8DSC - chains A and B; structure by X-ray diffraction, 1.32 A resolution.

# Chain A (and B)
Name: Nicotinamide phosphoribosyltransferase
From: Homo sapiens
Notes: EC 2.4.2.12; chain B of this document is another copy of the same molecule, construct and numbering; everything in this record applies to it too
Reference sequence: P43490 (NAMPT_HUMAN); residue numbers follow UniProt; this construct covers 1-491
Chain sequence (499 residues; each row starts with the number of its first residue):
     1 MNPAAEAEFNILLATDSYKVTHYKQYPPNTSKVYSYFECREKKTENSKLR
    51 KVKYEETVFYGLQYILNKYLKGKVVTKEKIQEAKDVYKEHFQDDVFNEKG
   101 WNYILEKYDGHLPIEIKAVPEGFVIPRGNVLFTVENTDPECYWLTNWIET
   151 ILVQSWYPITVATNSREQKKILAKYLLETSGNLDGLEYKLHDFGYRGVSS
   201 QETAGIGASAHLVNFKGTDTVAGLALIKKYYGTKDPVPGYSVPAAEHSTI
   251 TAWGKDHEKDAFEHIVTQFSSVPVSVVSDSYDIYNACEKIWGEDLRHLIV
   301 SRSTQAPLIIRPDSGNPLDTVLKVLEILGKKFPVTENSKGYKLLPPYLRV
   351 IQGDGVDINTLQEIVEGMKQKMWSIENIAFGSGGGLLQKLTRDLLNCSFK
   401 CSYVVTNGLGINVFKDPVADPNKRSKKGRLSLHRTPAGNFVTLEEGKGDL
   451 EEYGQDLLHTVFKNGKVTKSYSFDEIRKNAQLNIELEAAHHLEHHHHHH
Disordered / not traced: 1-8, 43-51, 487-499
Construct notes: expression tag (492-499)
Residues lining bound ligands:
  - nicotinamide (NCA): Phe-193, Arg-196, Asp-219, Ala-244, Arg-311
  - TIE ((3R)-1-[2-(4-methylphenyl)-2H-pyrazolo[3,4-d]pyrimidin-4-yl]-N-{[4-(methylsulfanyl)phenyl]methyl}piperidine-3-carboxamide): Asp-184, Gly-185, Tyr-188, Lys-189, His-191, Val-242, Pro-273, Thr-304, Gln-305, Pro-307, Ile-309, Arg-349, Val-350, Ile-351, Glu-376, Ile-378, Ala-379
What the authors report for this chain:
  - binding site for TIE: Gly-185, Tyr-188, Lys-189, His-191, Val-242, Thr-304, Pro-307, Arg-349, Val-350, Ile-351, Ala-379
  - catalytic residues: His-247 (citing earlier work)

# How chain A and chain B interact
Contacting residue pairs - 225 pairs, chain A then chain B:
  Phe-9(A) with Gln-201(B)
  Leu-13(A) with Tyr-195(B); Val-221(B)
  Ala-14(A) with Tyr-195(B); Gln-201(B)
  Thr-15(A) with Tyr-195(B); Asp-219(B); Val-221(B)
  Asp-16(A) with Tyr-195(B); Arg-196(B), salt bridge; Asp-219(B)
  Ser-17(A) with Thr-218(B); Asp-219(B), hydrogen bond (backbone-backbone); Val-221(B); Ser-241(B)
  Tyr-18(A) with Arg-196(B), hydrogen bond; Asp-219(B), hydrogen bond (backbone-side chain); Ala-244(B); Ala-245(B); Glu-246(B); Arg-311(B)
  Lys-19(A) with Arg-196(B); Glu-246(B), salt bridge
  Thr-21(A) with Pro-243(B); Ala-244(B); Phe-269(B)
  His-22(A) with Ala-244(B), hydrogen bond (side chain-backbone); Ala-245(B); Glu-246(B), salt bridge; Thr-249(B)
  Lys-24(A) with His-264(B), hydrogen bond (backbone-side chain); Gln-268(B); Phe-269(B)
  Gln-25(A) with Ala-244(B), hydrogen bond (side chain-backbone); Ala-245(B); Thr-249(B), hydrogen bond; Trp-253(B), hydrogen bond (backbone-side chain); His-264(B); Ile-265(B); Phe-269(B)
  Tyr-26(A) with Glu-246(B); Ser-248(B), hydrogen bond; Thr-249(B); Trp-253(B)
  Pro-27(A) with Ala-252(B); Trp-253(B), hydrophobic
  Pro-28(A) with Trp-253(B)
  Tyr-69(A) with Gln-201(B)
  Val-86(A) with Leu-224(B), hydrophobic
  Tyr-87(A) with Val-221(B)
  Glu-89(A) with Pro-236(B); Val-237(B); Tyr-240(B)
  His-90(A) with Thr-218(B), hydrogen bond (side chain-backbone); Leu-224(B); Val-237(B); Gly-239(B), hydrogen bond (side chain-backbone); Tyr-240(B); Ser-241(B), hydrogen bond (backbone-backbone)
  Phe-91(A) with Ser-241(B); Val-242(B)
  Gln-92(A) with Tyr-240(B)
  Asp-93(A) with Val-272(B)
  Asn-146(A) with Glu-246(B), hydrogen bond; Ser-248(B), hydrogen bond
  Glu-149(A) with Arg-196(B), salt bridge; Glu-246(B)
  Thr-150(A) with Tyr-195(B); Arg-196(B)
  Ile-151(A) with Gln-201(B)
  Val-153(A) with Arg-196(B)
  Gln-154(A) with Tyr-195(B), hydrogen bond (side chain-backbone); Arg-196(B); Val-198(B); Ser-200(B); Gln-201(B), hydrogen bond
  Trp-156(A) with Arg-196(B), hydrogen bond (side chain-backbone); Gly-197(B); Val-198(B), hydrogen bond (side chain-backbone); Gln-388(B)
  Tyr-157(A) with Ser-199(B)
  Tyr-195(A) with Leu-13(B); Ala-14(B); Thr-15(B); Asp-16(B); Thr-150(B); Gln-154(B), hydrogen bond (backbone-side chain)
  Arg-196(A) with Asp-16(B), salt bridge; Tyr-18(B), hydrogen bond; Lys-19(B); Glu-149(B), salt bridge; Thr-150(B); Val-153(B); Gln-154(B); Trp-156(B), hydrogen bond (backbone-side chain); Arg-392(B)
  Gly-197(A) with Trp-156(B), hydrogen bond (backbone-side chain)
  Val-198(A) with Gln-154(B); Trp-156(B), hydrogen bond (backbone-side chain)
  Ser-199(A) with Tyr-157(B); Ser-199(B), hydrogen bond; Thr-203(B), hydrogen bond; Ile-206(B)
  Ser-200(A) with Gln-154(B), hydrogen bond (backbone-side chain); Ser-200(B), hydrogen bond; Glu-202(B); Thr-203(B), hydrogen bond; Ile-206(B)
  Gln-201(A) with Phe-9(B); Ala-14(B); Tyr-69(B); Ile-151(B); Gln-154(B), hydrogen bond; Glu-202(B), hydrogen bond (backbone-side chain)
  Glu-202(A) with Ser-200(B); Gln-201(B), hydrogen bond (side chain-backbone); Glu-202(B), hydrogen bond (side chain-backbone)
  Thr-203(A) with Ser-199(B), hydrogen bond; Ser-200(B), hydrogen bond; Thr-203(B), hydrogen bond
  Ile-206(A) with Ser-199(B); Ser-200(B)
  Thr-218(A) with Ser-17(B); His-90(B), hydrogen bond (backbone-side chain)
  Asp-219(A) with Thr-15(B); Asp-16(B); Ser-17(B), hydrogen bond (backbone-backbone); Tyr-18(B), hydrogen bond (side chain-backbone)
  Val-221(A) with Leu-13(B); Thr-15(B); Ser-17(B); Tyr-87(B)
  Leu-224(A) with Val-86(B), hydrophobic; His-90(B)
  Pro-236(A) with Glu-89(B)
  Val-237(A) with Glu-89(B)
  Gly-239(A) with His-90(B), hydrogen bond (backbone-side chain)
  Tyr-240(A) with Glu-89(B); His-90(B); Gln-92(B)
  Ser-241(A) with Ser-17(B); His-90(B), hydrogen bond (backbone-backbone); Phe-91(B)
  Val-242(A) with Phe-91(B)
  Pro-243(A) with Thr-21(B)
  Ala-244(A) with Tyr-18(B); Thr-21(B); His-22(B), hydrogen bond (backbone-side chain); Gln-25(B), hydrogen bond (backbone-side chain)
  Ala-245(A) with Tyr-18(B); His-22(B); Gln-25(B)
  Glu-246(A) with Tyr-18(B); Lys-19(B), salt bridge; His-22(B), salt bridge; Tyr-26(B); Asn-146(B), hydrogen bond; Glu-149(B)
  His-247(A) with Lys-415(B), hydrogen bond
  Ser-248(A) with Tyr-26(B), hydrogen bond; Asn-146(B), hydrogen bond; Cys-401(B)
  Thr-249(A) with His-22(B); Gln-25(B), hydrogen bond; Tyr-26(B)
  Thr-251(A) with Val-413(B); Phe-414(B)
  Ala-252(A) with Tyr-26(B), hydrophobic; Pro-27(B); Val-404(B)
  Trp-253(A) with Gln-25(B), hydrogen bond (side chain-backbone); Tyr-26(B); Pro-27(B), hydrophobic; Pro-28(B)
  His-264(A) with Lys-24(B), hydrogen bond (side chain-backbone); Gln-25(B)
  Ile-265(A) with Gln-25(B)
  Gln-268(A) with Lys-24(B)
  Phe-269(A) with Thr-21(B); Lys-24(B); Gln-25(B); Val-95(B), hydrophobic
  Val-272(A) with Asp-93(B)
  Asp-279(A) with Pro-417(B)
  Ser-280(A) with Lys-415(B); Asp-416(B), hydrogen bond (backbone-backbone); Pro-417(B)
  Tyr-281(A) with Phe-414(B); Asp-416(B); Pro-417(B); Val-418(B), hydrogen bond (backbone-backbone)
  Asp-282(A) with Val-418(B)
  Asp-313(A) with Lys-423(B), hydrogen bond (backbone-side chain)
  Ser-314(A) with Pro-417(B); Lys-423(B)
  Gly-315(A) with Ala-419(B)
  Asp-354(A) with Lys-423(B), salt bridge
  Gln-388(A) with Trp-156(B); Gln-388(B); Leu-390(B), hydrogen bond (side chain-backbone)
  Lys-389(A) with Thr-391(B)
  Leu-390(A) with Gln-388(B), hydrogen bond (backbone-side chain)
  Thr-391(A) with Lys-389(B)
  Arg-392(A) with Arg-196(B)
  Cys-401(A) with Ser-248(B)
  Val-404(A) with Ala-252(B)
  Ile-411(A) with Ala-252(B)
  Val-413(A) with Thr-251(B); Ala-252(B)
  Phe-414(A) with Thr-251(B); Tyr-281(B)
  Lys-415(A) with His-247(B); Ser-280(B)
  Asp-416(A) with Ser-280(B), hydrogen bond (backbone-backbone); Tyr-281(B)
  Pro-417(A) with Asp-279(B); Ser-280(B); Tyr-281(B); Ser-314(B)
  Val-418(A) with Tyr-281(B), hydrogen bond (backbone-backbone); Asp-282(B)
  Ala-419(A) with Gly-315(B)
  Lys-423(A) with Asp-313(B), hydrogen bond (side chain-backbone); Ser-314(B); Asp-354(B), salt bridge
Interface residues without a listed pair, chain A (99 interface residues in all): Val-95, Ala-204, Thr-220, Ala-222, Lys-255, Ile-283, Tyr-284, Arg-311, Asp-420
Interface residues without a listed pair, chain B (99 interface residues in all): Ala-204, Thr-220, Ala-222, Gly-254, Lys-255, Ile-283, Tyr-284, Asp-420

# In short
The chain A/chain B interface involves 99 residues from each chain, with 57 hydrogen bonds and 10 salt
bridges. Polar pairs include Asp-16(A)/Arg-196(B), Lys-19(A)/Glu-246(B) and His-22(A)/Glu-246(B). Bound to
chain A: nicotinamide and compound TIE. From the paper: the catalytic residue His-247(A); a binding site for
TIE at Gly-185(A), Tyr-188(A) and Lys-189(A) among others.
Both chains are Nicotinamide phosphoribosyltransferase (Homo sapiens). Entry 8DSC (Human NAMPT in complex with
substrate NAM and small molecule activator NP-A1-R) was determined by X-ray diffraction together with 8DSD,
8DSE, 8DSH, 8DSI and 8DTJ from the same study.
